PDB entry 6BHH | X-ray diffraction, 1.85 A resolution | chains A and B

[Chain A]
Name: Histone-lysine N-methyltransferase SETDB1
Organism: Homo sapiens
Notes: EC 2.1.1.43
UniProt: Q15047 (SETB1_HUMAN); numbering as in UniProt (aligned over 190-410)
Amino-acid sequence (239 residues; each row starts with the number of its first residue):
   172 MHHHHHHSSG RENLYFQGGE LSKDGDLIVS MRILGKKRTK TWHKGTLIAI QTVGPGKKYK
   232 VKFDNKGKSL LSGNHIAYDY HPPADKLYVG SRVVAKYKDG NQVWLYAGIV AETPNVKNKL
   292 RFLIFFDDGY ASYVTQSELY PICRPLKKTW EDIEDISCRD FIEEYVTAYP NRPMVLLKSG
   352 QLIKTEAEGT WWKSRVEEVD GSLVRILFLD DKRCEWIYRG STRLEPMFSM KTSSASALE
Disordered / not traced: 172-189, 271-272, 403-410
Sequence notes: expression tag (172-189); engineered mutation Ala-358 (Trp in Q15047)
From the paper describing this entry:
  - conformationally variable residues (side-chain flip): Trp-275
  - mutagenesis - F332A: abolished binding to H3 containing K14ac and K9me2
  - mutagenesis - D382A, D382R: unchanged binding to K9me2 or K9me3
  - mutagenesis - Y268A: decreased binding to H3K9me3/K14ac
  - mutagenesis - Y268A: unchanged binding to H3K9me2/K14ac
  - mutagenesis - Y268A: unchanged binding to H3K9me1/K14ac
  - mutagenesis - R384A (3- to 6-fold): increased binding to Histone H3.1 (chain B)
  - mutagenesis - F332A, I388A, R394A: decreased localization

[Chain B]
Name: Histone H3.1
UniProt: P68431 (H31_HUMAN); residues 4-19 here correspond to UniProt positions 5-20 (UniProt number = residue number + 1)
Amino-acid sequence (18 residues; numbered 3 to 20; the number before each row is that of its first residue):
     3 XKQTARKSTG GKAPRKQX
Disordered / not traced: 3-8, 19-20
Sequence notes: acetylation (3); amidation (20)
Modified positions: ACE (acetyl group) at position 3, NH2 (amino group) at position 20; Lys-9 (N-dimethyl-lysine; MLY); Lys-14 (N(6)-acetyllysine; ALY)
UniProt features mapped onto this chain:
  - modified residue: Lys-4 (Allysine), Gln-5 (5-glutamyl dopamine), Thr-6 (Phosphothreonine), Arg-8 (Citrulline), Lys-9 (N6,N6,N6-trimethyllysine), Ser-10 (ADP-ribosylserine), Thr-11 (Phosphothreonine), Lys-14 (N6-(2-hydroxyisobutyryl)lysine), Arg-17 (Asymmetric dimethylarginine), Lys-18 (N6-(2-hydroxyisobutyryl)lysine)
  - lipidation: Lys-18 (N6-decanoyllysine)

[How chain A and chain B interact]
Pairs across the interface (24):
  Phe-296(A) with Lys-14(B)
  Asp-299(A) with Thr-11(B)
  Gly-300(A) with Thr-11(B); Gly-13(B); Lys-14(B)
  Tyr-301(A) with Thr-11(B)
  Ala-302(A) with Lys-14(B)
  Phe-332(A) with Lys-14(B)
  Glu-357(A) with Pro-16(B); Arg-17(B), hydrogen bond (side chain-backbone)
  Gly-360(A) with Arg-17(B)
  Glu-386(A) with Thr-11(B); Gly-12(B), hydrogen bond (side chain-backbone); Lys-14(B)
  Trp-387(A) with Lys-14(B)
  Ile-388(A) with Lys-14(B)
  Tyr-389(A) with Lys-14(B)
  Ser-392(A) with Lys-14(B), hydrogen bond (side chain-backbone)
  Thr-393(A) with Pro-16(B)
  Arg-394(A) with Gly-12(B), hydrogen bond (side chain-backbone); Gly-13(B), hydrogen bond (side chain-backbone); Lys-14(B); Ala-15(B); Pro-16(B)
Also at the interface, not in a pair above, chain A (17 interface residues in all): Trp-362, Phe-399
The authors on this interface:
  - specific contacts: Phe-332(A)/Lys-14(B)

[In short]
The interface between chain A and chain B involves 17 residues on one side and 7 on the other, with 5 hydrogen
bonds. Among the polar pairs are Glu-357(A)/Arg-17(B), Glu-386(A)/Gly-12(B) and Ser-392(A)/Lys-14(B). The
paper describes a contact between Phe-332(A) and Lys-14(B). The paper reports that F332A, I388A and R394A of
chain A reduce localization; conformational variability at Trp-275(A); 7 substitutions were tested in all.
Here chain A is Histone-lysine N-methyltransferase SETDB1 (Homo sapiens) and chain B is Histone H3.1. Entry
6BHH (Crystal structure of SETDB1 with a modified H3 peptide) was determined by X-ray diffraction, deposited
together with 6BHD, 6BHE, 6BHG and 6BHI.
